Entry 9ATP (electron microscopy, 3.50 A resolution); this record covers chains B and C of the 6 polymer chains in the assembly.

[Chain B (and C)]
Protein: Spike glycoprotein
Source organism: Severe acute respiratory syndrome coronavirus 2
Notes: chain C of this document is another copy of the same molecule, construct and numbering; everything in this record applies to it too
UniProtKB: P0DTC2 (SPIKE_SARS2); aligned to UniProt positions 14-1207 over residues 14-1207 (the alignment contains insertions or deletions, so no single offset holds)
Chain sequence (1230 residues; row label = number of the first residue in the row):
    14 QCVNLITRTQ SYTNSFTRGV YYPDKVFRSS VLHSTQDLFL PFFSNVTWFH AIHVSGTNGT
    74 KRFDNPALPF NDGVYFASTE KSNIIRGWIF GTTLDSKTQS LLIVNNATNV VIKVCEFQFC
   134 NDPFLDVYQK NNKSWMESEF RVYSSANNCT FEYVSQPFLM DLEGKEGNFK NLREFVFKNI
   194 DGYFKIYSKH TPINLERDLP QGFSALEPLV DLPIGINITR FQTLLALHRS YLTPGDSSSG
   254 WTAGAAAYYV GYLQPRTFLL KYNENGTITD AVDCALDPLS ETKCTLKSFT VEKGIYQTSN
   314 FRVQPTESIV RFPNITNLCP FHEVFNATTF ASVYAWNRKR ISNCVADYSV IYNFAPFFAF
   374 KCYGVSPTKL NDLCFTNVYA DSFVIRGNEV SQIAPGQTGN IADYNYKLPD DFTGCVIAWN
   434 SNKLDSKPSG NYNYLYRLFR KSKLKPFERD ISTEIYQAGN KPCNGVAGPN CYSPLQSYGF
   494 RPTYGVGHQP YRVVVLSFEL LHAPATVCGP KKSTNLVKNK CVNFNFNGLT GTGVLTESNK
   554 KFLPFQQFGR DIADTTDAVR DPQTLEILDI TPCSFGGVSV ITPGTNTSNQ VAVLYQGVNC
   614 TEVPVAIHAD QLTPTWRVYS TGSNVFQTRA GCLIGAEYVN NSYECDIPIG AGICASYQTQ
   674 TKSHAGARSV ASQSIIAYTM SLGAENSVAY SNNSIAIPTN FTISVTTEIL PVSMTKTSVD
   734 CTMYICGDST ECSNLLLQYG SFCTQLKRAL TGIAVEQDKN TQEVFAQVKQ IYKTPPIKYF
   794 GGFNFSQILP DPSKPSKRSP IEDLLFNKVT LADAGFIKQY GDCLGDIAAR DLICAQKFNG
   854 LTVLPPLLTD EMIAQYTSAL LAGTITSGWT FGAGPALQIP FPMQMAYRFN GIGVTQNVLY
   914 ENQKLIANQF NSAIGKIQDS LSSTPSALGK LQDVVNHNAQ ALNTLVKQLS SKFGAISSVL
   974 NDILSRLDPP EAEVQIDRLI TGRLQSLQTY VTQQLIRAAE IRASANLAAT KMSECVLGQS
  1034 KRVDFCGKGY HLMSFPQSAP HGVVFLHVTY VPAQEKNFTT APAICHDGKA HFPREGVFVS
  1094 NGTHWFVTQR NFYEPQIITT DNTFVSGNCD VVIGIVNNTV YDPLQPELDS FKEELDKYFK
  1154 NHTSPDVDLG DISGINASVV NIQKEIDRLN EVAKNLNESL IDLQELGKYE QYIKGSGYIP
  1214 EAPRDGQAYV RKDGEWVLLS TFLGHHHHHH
Not modelled in the structure: 14-21, 64-82, 141-149, 174-182, 241-254, 304-320, 526-1243 (chain C: 14-21, 63-80, 141-149, 174-183, 241-254, 304-320, 467-485, 526-1243)
Construct notes: variant I19 (Thr in P0DTC2), S24 (Ala27 in P0DTC2), A80 (Val83 in P0DTC2), D139 (Gly142 in P0DTC2), Q142 (His146 in P0DTC2), E179 (Gln183 in P0DTC2), E209 (Val213 in P0DTC2), H335 (Gly339 in P0DTC2), T342 (Arg346 in P0DTC2), I364 (Leu368 in P0DTC2), F367 (Ser371 in P0DTC2), P369 (Ser373 in P0DTC2), F371 (Ser375 in P0DTC2), A372 (Thr376 in P0DTC2), N401 (Asp405 in P0DTC2), S404 (Arg408 in P0DTC2), N413 (Lys417 in P0DTC2), K436 (Asn440 in P0DTC2), P441 (Val445 in P0DTC2), S442 (Gly446 in P0DTC2), K456 (Asn460 in P0DTC2), N473 (Ser477 in P0DTC2), K474 (Thr478 in P0DTC2), A480 (Glu484 in P0DTC2), P482 (Phe486 in P0DTC2), S486 (Phe490 in P0DTC2), R494 (Gln498 in P0DTC2), Y497 (Asn501 in P0DTC2), H501 (Tyr505 in P0DTC2), G610 (Asp614 in P0DTC2), Y651 (His655 in P0DTC2), K675 (Asn679 in P0DTC2), H677 (Pro681 in P0DTC2), K760 (Asn764 in P0DTC2), Y792 (Asp796 in P0DTC2), H950 (Gln954 in P0DTC2), K965 (Asn969 in P0DTC2); engineered mutation A678 (Arg682 in P0DTC2), G679 (Arg683 in P0DTC2), P813 (Phe817 in P0DTC2), P888 (Ala892 in P0DTC2), P895 (Ala899 in P0DTC2), P938 (Ala942 in P0DTC2), P982 (Lys986 in P0DTC2), P983 (Val987 in P0DTC2); expression tag (1208-1243)
Cystine bridges: C128-C162, C287-C297, C332-C357, C375-C428, C387-C521, C476-C484
UniProt features mapped onto this chain:
  - glycosylation (N-linked (GlcNAc...) asparagine): N17 (complex), N122 (hybrid)

[How chain B and chain C interact]
Pairs across the interface (4; chain B residue first):
  T163(B) with F460(C); E461(C)
  Y196(B) with H515(C), hydrogen bond
  D224(B) with H515(C), salt bridge
Also at the interface, not in a pair above, chain B (4 interface residues in all): Q112
Also at the interface, not in a pair above, chain C (4 interface residues in all): K458

[In short]
Chain B and chain C each contribute 4 residues to their interface; the contacts include 1 hydrogen bond and 1
salt bridge. Among the polar pairs are D224(B)-H515(C) and Y196(B)-H515(C).
Chain B and chain C are both Spike glycoprotein (Severe acute respiratory syndrome coronavirus 2); the
structure, local refinement of XBB.1.5 spike/Nanosota-3C complex, was determined by electron microscopy,
deposited together with 9ATO.
